2J5F - chain A; structure by X-ray diffraction, 3.00 A resolution.

== Chain A ==
Protein: Epidermal growth factor receptor
From: Homo sapiens
Notes: EC 2.7.10.1; fragment: kinase domain, residues 696-1022
UniProt: P00533 (EGFR_HUMAN); residues 696-1022 here = UniProt positions 696-1022
Sequence (327 residues; row label = number of the first residue in the row):
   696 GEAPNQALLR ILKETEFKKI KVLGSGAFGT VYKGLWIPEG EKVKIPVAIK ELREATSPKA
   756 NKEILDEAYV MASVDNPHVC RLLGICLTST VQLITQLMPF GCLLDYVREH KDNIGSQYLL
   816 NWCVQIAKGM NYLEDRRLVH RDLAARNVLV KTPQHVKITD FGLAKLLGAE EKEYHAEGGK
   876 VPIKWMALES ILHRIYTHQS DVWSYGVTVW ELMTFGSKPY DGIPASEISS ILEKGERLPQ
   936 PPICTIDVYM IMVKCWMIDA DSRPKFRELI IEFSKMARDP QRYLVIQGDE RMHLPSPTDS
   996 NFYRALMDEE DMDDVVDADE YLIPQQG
Not modelled in the structure: 867-874, 993-1000, 1021-1022
Glycans and other covalent adducts: N-[4-(3-bromo-phenylamino)-quinazolin-6-yl]-acrylamide (DJK) linked to Cys797
Ligand contacts: DJK (N-[4-(3-bromo-phenylamino)-quinazolin-6-yl]-acrylamide): Leu718, Val726, Ala743, Lys745, Glu762, Met766, Leu788, Ile789, Thr790, Gln791, Leu792, Met793, Gly796, Asp800, Leu844, Thr854, Asp855
UniProt features mapped onto this chain:
  - active site: Asp837 (Proton acceptor)
  - binding site (ATP): Leu718 to Val726, Lys745, Thr790, Gln791, Asp855
  - site: Tyr1016 (Important for interaction with PIK3C2B)
  - modified residue: Lys745 (N6-(2-hydroxyisobutyryl)lysine), Tyr869 (Phosphotyrosine), Ser991 (Phosphoserine), Ser995 (Phosphoserine), Tyr998 (Phosphotyrosine), Tyr1016 (Phosphotyrosine)
  - cross-link (Glycyl lysine isopeptide (Lys-Gly)): Lys716 (interchain with G-Cter in ubiquitin), Lys737 (interchain with G-Cter in ubiquitin), Lys754 (interchain with G-Cter in ubiquitin), Lys757 (interchain with G-Cter in ubiquitin), Lys867 (interchain with G-Cter in ubiquitin), Lys929 (interchain with G-Cter in ubiquitin), Lys960 (interchain with G-Cter in ubiquitin), Lys970 (interchain with G-Cter in ubiquitin)

== Overview ==
Compound DJK is covalently linked to Cys797. UniProt lists active-site residue Asp837 and 13 ATP-binding
residues.
Chain A is Epidermal growth factor receptor (Homo sapiens); the structure, Crystal structure of EGFR kinase
domain in complex with an irreversible inhibitor 34-jab, was determined by X-ray diffraction, deposited
together with 2HWO, 2HWP and 2J5E.
